PDB entry 7XVM | X-ray diffraction, 2.84 A resolution | chains A and J of the 22 polymer chains in the assembly

# Chain A
Name: Histone H3.1
Source organism: Homo sapiens
UniProt: P68431 (H31_HUMAN); residues 0-135 here correspond to UniProt positions 1-136 (UniProt number = residue number + 1)
Amino-acid sequence (138 residues; numbered -2 to 135; the number before each row is that of its first residue; numbers below 1 keep their minus sign (Gly-2 is residue -2)):
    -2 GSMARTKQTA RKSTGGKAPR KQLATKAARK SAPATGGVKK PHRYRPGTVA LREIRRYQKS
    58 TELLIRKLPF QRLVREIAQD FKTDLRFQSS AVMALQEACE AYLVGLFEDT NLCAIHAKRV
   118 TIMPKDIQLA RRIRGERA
Disordered / not traced: -2 to 37
Differences from the reference sequence: expression tag (-2 to -1)
Curated features (UniProtKB/Swiss-Prot):
  - modified residue: Arg2 (Asymmetric dimethylarginine), Thr3 (Phosphothreonine), Lys4 (Allysine), Gln5 (5-glutamyl dopamine), Thr6 (Phosphothreonine), Arg8 (Citrulline), Lys9 (N6,N6,N6-trimethyllysine), Ser10 (ADP-ribosylserine), Thr11 (Phosphothreonine), Lys14 (N6-(2-hydroxyisobutyryl)lysine), Arg17 (Asymmetric dimethylarginine), Lys18 (N6-(2-hydroxyisobutyryl)lysine), Lys23 (N6-(2-hydroxyisobutyryl)lysine), Arg26 (Citrulline), Lys27 (N6,N6,N6-trimethyllysine), Ser28 (ADP-ribosylserine), Lys36 (N6,N6,N6-trimethyllysine), Lys37 (N6-methyllysine), Tyr41 (Phosphotyrosine), Lys56 (N6,N6,N6-trimethyllysine) and 8 more in UniProt
  - lipidation: Lys18 (N6-decanoyllysine)

# Chain J
Molecule: 169-nt DNA strand
Source organism: synthetic construct
Sequence (169 nucleotides; numbered -82 to 86; the number before each row is that of its first residue; numbers below 1 keep their minus sign (DG-82 is residue -82)):
   -82 GCTTTTTTTT TTCACAATCC CGGTGCCGAG GCCGCTCAAT TGGTCGTAGA CAGCTCTAGC
   -22 ACCGCTTAAA CGCACGTACG GATTCCGTAC GTGCGTTTAA GCGGTGCTAG AGCTGTCTAC
    38 GACCAATTGA GCGGCCTCGG CACCGGGATT GTGAAAAAAA AAAGCTGCA
Bound ions: Ca2+ site 1: DG-52 (shared with 1 residue of chain I); Ca2+ site 2: DG51 (shared with 1 residue of chain I)

# Interface between chain A and chain J
Contacting residue pairs - 29 pairs, chain A then chain J:
  His39(A) - DA-67(J)  phosphate contact
  Arg40(A) - DT9(J)  hydrogen bond to the base
  Arg40(A) - DG10(J)  hydrogen bond to the sugar
  Tyr41(A) - DA-67(J)  sugar contact
  Tyr41(A) - DA-66(J)  sugar contact
  Tyr41(A) - DT9(J)  sugar contact
  Tyr41(A) - DG10(J)  hydrogen bond to the phosphate
  Arg42(A) - DT9(J)  sugar contact
  Pro43(A) - DG8(J)  phosphate contact
  Pro43(A) - DT9(J)  sugar contact
  Gly44(A) - DG8(J)  hydrogen bond to the phosphate
  Gly44(A) - DT9(J)  hydrogen bond to the phosphate
  Thr45(A) - DT9(J)  hydrogen bond to the phosphate
  Val46(A) - DT9(J)  hydrogen bond to the phosphate
  Val46(A) - DG10(J)  phosphate contact
  Ala47(A) - DT9(J)  hydrogen bond to the phosphate
  Arg49(A) - DA-66(J)  hydrogen bond to the phosphate
  Arg49(A) - DT-65(J)  salt bridge to the phosphate
  Lys56(A) - DC-64(J)  salt bridge to the phosphate
  Arg63(A) - DA17(J)  hydrogen bond to the sugar
  Arg63(A) - DG18(J)  phosphate contact
  Lys64(A) - DG18(J)  hydrogen bond to the phosphate
  Leu65(A) - DA17(J)  sugar contact
  Leu65(A) - DG18(J)  hydrogen bond to the phosphate
  Pro66(A) - DA17(J)  phosphate contact
  Arg69(A) - DA17(J)  salt bridge to the phosphate
  Arg83(A) - DA26(J)  phosphate contact
  Arg83(A) - DG27(J)  salt bridge to the phosphate
  Lys115(A) - DG-2(J)  salt bridge to the phosphate
Also at the interface, not in a pair above, chain A (19 interface residues in all): Asp81
Also at the interface, not in a pair above, chain J (13 interface residues in all): DA16

# In short
19 residues of chain A face 13 of chain J across their interface; the contacts include 12 hydrogen bonds and 5
salt bridges. Polar pairs include Arg40(A)-DT9(J), Arg40(A)-DG10(J) and Arg63(A)-DA17(J).
Here chain A is Histone H3.1 (Homo sapiens) and chain J is a 169-nt DNA strand (synthetic construct). Entry
7XVM (Crystal Structure of Nucleosome-H5 Linker Histone Assembly (sticky-169a DNA fragment)) was determined by
X-ray diffraction.
